PDB entry 7F0L | electron microscopy, 2.94 A resolution | chains 5 and 6 of the 33 polymer chains in the assembly

Chain 5:
Protein: Light-harvesting protein B-875 alpha chain
From: Rhodobacter sphaeroides
Reference sequence: P0C0X9 (LHA1_RHOSH); residues 1-54 here = UniProt positions 1-54
Sequence (54 residues; row label = number of the first residue in the row):
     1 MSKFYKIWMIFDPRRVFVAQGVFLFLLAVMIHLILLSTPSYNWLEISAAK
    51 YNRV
Disordered / not traced: 1
Curated features (UniProtKB/Swiss-Prot):
  - binding site (a bacteriochlorophyll): H32
  - modified residue: M1 (N-formylmethionine)
Residues lining bound ligands:
  - bacteriochlorophyll a (BCL), molecule 1: F11, V16, F23, I31
  - bacteriochlorophyll a (BCL), molecule 2: G21, L24, F25, A28, H32, L35, W43
  - bacteriochlorophyll a (BCL), molecule 3: L24, L27, A28, I31, H32, L35, Y41
  - spheroidene (SPO), molecule 1: F17, Q20, F23, L24, L27, M30, I31, I34
  - spheroidene (SPO), molecule 2: F17, Q20, L24, K50
  - spheroidene (SPO), molecule 3: F25, A28, V29, H32, L33, L36, W43
Reported in the primary citation:
  - binding site for bacteriochlorophyll a: H32

Chain 6:
Protein: Antenna pigment protein beta chain
From: Rhodobacter sphaeroides
Reference sequence: Q7B300 (Q7B300_RHOSH); residues 0-48 here correspond to UniProt positions 1-49 (UniProt number = residue number + 1)
Sequence (49 residues; each row starts with the number of its first residue; numbering starts at 0):
     0 MADKSDLGYTGLTDEQAQELHSVYMSGLWLFSAVAIVAHLAVYIWRPWF
Disordered / not traced: 0-6
Residues lining bound ligands:
  - bacteriochlorophyll a (BCL), molecule 1: F30, V33, A34, A37, H38, V41, W44
  - bacteriochlorophyll a (BCL), molecule 2: F30, S31, A34, I35, H38, V41, Y42, W47, F48
  - spheroidene (SPO), molecule 1: E18, L19, V22, Y23, G26, L27, F30
  - spheroidene (SPO), molecule 2: V33, A37, A40, V41, W44
Reported in the primary citation:
  - binding site for bacteriochlorophyll a: H38

Chain 5 / chain 6 interface:
Residue-residue contacts (24; chain 5 residue first):
  F4(5) - H20(6)
  Y5(5) - D13(6)
  Y5(5) - A16(6)
  Y5(5) - Q17(6)
  Y5(5) - H20(6)
  W8(5) - T9(6)
  W8(5) - L11(6)
  W8(5) - L19(6)  hydrophobic
  W8(5) - H20(6)  hydrogen bond
  W8(5) - Y23(6)  hydrophobic
  M9(5) - Y8(6)
  M9(5) - T9(6)
  I10(5) - T9(6)
  D12(5) - T9(6)
  P13(5) - L11(6)
  P13(5) - L19(6)  hydrophobic
  F17(5) - L19(6)  hydrophobic
  F17(5) - Y23(6)  hydrophobic
  Q20(5) - Y23(6)  hydrogen bond
  S40(5) - R45(6)  hydrogen bond (backbone-side chain)
  Y41(5) - R45(6)  hydrogen bond (side chain-backbone)
  Y41(5) - P46(6)  hydrogen bond (side chain-backbone)
  Y41(5) - W47(6)
  I46(5) - R45(6)
Also at the interface, not in a pair above, chain 5 (14 interface residues in all): F11, W43
Also at the interface, not in a pair above, chain 6 (15 interface residues in all): G7, T12, W44

Overview:
The interface between chain 5 and chain 6 involves 14 residues on one side and 15 on the other, with 5
hydrogen bonds. Polar contacts include W8(5)-H20(6), Q20(5)-Y23(6) and S40(5)-R45(6). The paper reports a
binding site for bacteriochlorophyll a at H32(5) and H38(6).
Here chain 5 is Light-harvesting protein B-875 alpha chain and chain 6 is Antenna pigment protein beta chain,
both from Rhodobacter sphaeroides. Entry 7F0L (Structure of photosynthetic LH1-rc super-complex of rhodobacter
sphaeroides monomer) was determined by electron microscopy.
